4DKJ - chains A and C of the 3 polymer chains in the assembly; structure by X-ray diffraction, 2.15 A resolution.

Chain A:
Name: Cytosine-specific methyltransferase
Source organism: Mycoplasma penetrans
Notes: EC 2.1.1.37
Reference sequence: Q8EVR5 (Q8EVR5_MYCPE); numbering as in UniProt (aligned over 1-395)
Chain sequence (403 residues; row label = number of the first residue in the row):
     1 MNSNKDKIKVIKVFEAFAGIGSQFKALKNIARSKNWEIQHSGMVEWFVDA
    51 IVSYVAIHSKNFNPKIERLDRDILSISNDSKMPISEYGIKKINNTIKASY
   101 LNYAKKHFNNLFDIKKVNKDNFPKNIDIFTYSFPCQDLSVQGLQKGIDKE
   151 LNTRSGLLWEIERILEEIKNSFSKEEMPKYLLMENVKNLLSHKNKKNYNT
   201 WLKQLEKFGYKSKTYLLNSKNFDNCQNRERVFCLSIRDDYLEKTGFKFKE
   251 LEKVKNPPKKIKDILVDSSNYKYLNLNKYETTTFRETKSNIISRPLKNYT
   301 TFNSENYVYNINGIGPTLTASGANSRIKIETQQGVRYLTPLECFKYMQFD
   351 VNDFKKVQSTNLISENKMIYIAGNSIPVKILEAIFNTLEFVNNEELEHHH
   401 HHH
Disordered / not traced: 1-5, 394-403
Construct notes: engineered mutation Pro295 (Ser in Q8EVR5); expression tag (396-403)
Residues lining bound ligands: S-adenosylhomocysteine (SAH): Phe17, Ala18, Gly19, Ile20, Gly21, Ser22, Gln23, Val44, Glu45, Trp46, Phe47, Ser80, Phe112, Asp113, Ile114, Ser132, Pro134, Arg154, Leu157, Ile371, Asn374, Ser375, Ile376
From the paper describing this entry:
  - binding site for the 14-nt DNA strand: Gln141, Glu184, Arg228, Arg230, Ala323
  - catalytic residues: Glu184 (by similarity / conservation)
  - catalytic residues: Cys135
  - binding site for the 14-nt DNA strand (chain C): Gln141, Phe302, Asn303, Ser304, Glu305
  - specificity-determining residues: Phe302 (proposed by the authors, not directly observed)

Chain C:
Molecule: 14-nt DNA strand
Sequence (14 nucleotides; numbered 1 to 14; the number before each row is that of its first residue):
     1 GTTCAGCGCATGTG
Modified positions: 5CM (5-methyl-2'-deoxy-cytidine-5'-monophosphate) at position 7

How chain A and chain C interact:
Contacting residue pairs - 22 pairs, chain A then chain C:
  Asn78(A) - DT2(C)  phosphate contact
  Gln141(A) - DG8(C)  hydrogen bond to the base
  Gln144(A) - DA10(C)  hydrogen bond to the phosphate
  Gln144(A) - DT11(C)  phosphate contact
  Asn188(A) - DT11(C)  sugar contact
  Ser191(A) - DT11(C)  phosphate contact
  Ser191(A) - DG12(C)  phosphate contact
  His192(A) - DG12(C)  salt bridge to the phosphate
  Thr300(A) - 5CM_7(C)  base contact
  Thr301(A) - 5CM_7(C)  sugar contact
  Thr301(A) - DG8(C)  hydrogen bond to the phosphate
  Phe302(A) - 5CM_7(C)  stacking on the base
  Phe302(A) - DG8(C)  stacking on the base
  Asn303(A) - DG8(C)  hydrogen bond to the base
  Asn303(A) - DC9(C)  base contact
  Ser304(A) - DG8(C)  hydrogen bond to the base
  Glu305(A) - 5CM_7(C)  hydrogen bond to the base
  Gly322(A) - DG6(C)  base contact
  Arg326(A) - DA5(C)  hydrogen bond to the base
  Arg326(A) - DG6(C)  hydrogen bond to the base
  Arg326(A) - 5CM_7(C)  base contact
  Asn366(A) - DC4(C)  hydrogen bond to the phosphate
Also at the interface, not in a pair above, chain A (20 interface residues in all): Met82, Val140, Lys193, Ala323, Lys367
Also at the interface, not in a pair above, chain C (12 interface residues in all): DG1, DT3

Overview:
The interface between chain A and chain C involves 20 residues on one side and 12 on the other; the contacts
include 9 hydrogen bonds, 1 salt bridge and 2 aromatic stacking contacts. Polar contacts include
Gln141(A)-DG8(C), Asn303(A)-DG8(C) and Ser304(A)-DG8(C). The paper reports catalytic residues Glu184(A) and
Cys135(A); a binding site for the 14-nt DNA strand at Gln141(A), Glu184(A) and Arg228(A) among others.
Here chain A is Cytosine-specific methyltransferase (Mycoplasma penetrans) and chain C is a 14-nt DNA strand.
Entry 4DKJ (CpG specific methyltransferase in complex with target DNA) was determined by X-ray diffraction.
